PDB entry 4A3K | X-ray diffraction, 3.50 A resolution | chains A and H of the 15 polymer chains in the assembly

== Chain A ==
Name: DNA-directed RNA polymerase II subunit RPB1
From: Saccharomyces cerevisiae
Notes: EC 2.7.7.6
UniProt: P04050 (RPB1_YEAST); residue numbers follow UniProt; this construct covers 1-1732
Amino-acid sequence (1732 residues; row label = number of the first residue in the row):
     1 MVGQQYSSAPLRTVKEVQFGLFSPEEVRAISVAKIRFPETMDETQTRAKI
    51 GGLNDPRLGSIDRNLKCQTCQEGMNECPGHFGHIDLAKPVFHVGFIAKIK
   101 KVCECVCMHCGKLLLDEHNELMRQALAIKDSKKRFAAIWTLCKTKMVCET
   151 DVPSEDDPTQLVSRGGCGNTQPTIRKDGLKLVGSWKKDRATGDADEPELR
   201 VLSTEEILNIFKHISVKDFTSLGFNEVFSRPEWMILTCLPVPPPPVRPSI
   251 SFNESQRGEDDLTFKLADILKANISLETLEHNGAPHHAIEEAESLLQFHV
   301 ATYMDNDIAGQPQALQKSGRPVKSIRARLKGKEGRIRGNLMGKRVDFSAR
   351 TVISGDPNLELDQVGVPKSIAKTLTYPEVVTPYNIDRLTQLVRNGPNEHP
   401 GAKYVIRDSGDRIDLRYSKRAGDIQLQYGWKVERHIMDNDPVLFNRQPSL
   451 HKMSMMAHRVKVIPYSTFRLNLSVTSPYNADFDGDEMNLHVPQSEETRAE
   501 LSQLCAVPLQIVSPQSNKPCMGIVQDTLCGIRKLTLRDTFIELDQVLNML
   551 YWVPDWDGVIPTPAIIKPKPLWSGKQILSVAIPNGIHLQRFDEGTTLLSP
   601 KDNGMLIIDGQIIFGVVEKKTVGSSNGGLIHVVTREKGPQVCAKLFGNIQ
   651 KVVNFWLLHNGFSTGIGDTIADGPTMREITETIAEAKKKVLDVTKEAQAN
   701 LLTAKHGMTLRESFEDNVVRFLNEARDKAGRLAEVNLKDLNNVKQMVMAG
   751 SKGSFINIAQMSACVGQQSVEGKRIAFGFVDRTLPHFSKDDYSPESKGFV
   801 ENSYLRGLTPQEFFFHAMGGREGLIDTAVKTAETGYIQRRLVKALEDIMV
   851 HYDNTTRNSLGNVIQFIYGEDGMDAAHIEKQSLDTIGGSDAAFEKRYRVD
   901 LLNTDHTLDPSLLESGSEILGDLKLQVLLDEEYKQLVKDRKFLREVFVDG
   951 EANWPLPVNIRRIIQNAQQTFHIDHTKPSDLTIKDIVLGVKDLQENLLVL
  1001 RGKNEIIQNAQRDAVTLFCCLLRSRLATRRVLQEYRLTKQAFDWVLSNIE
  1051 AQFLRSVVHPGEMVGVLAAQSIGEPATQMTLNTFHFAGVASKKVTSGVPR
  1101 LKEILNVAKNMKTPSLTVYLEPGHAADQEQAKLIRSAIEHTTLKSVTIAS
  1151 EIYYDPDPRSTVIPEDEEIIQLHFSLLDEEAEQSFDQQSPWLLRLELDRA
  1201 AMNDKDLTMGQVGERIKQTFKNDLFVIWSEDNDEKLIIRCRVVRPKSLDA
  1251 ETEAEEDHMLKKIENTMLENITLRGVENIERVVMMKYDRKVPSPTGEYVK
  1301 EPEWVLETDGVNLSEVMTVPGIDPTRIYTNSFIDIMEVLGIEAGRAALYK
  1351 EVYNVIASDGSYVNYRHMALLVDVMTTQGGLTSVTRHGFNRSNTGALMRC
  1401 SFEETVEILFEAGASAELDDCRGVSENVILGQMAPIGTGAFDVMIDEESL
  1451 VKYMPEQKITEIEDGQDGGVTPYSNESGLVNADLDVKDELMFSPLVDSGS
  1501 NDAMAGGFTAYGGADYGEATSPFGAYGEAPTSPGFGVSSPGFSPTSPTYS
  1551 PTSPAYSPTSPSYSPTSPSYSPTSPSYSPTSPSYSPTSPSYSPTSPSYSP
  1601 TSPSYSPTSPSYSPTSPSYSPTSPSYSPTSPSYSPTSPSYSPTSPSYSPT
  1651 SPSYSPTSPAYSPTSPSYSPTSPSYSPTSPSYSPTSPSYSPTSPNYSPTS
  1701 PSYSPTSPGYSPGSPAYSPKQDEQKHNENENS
Not modelled in the structure: 1-2, 1081-1091, 1177-1186, 1244-1253, 1456-1732
UniProt features mapped onto this chain:
  - region: Pro248 to Asp260 (Lid loop), Asn306 to Lys323 (Rudder loop), Pro810 to Glu822 (Bridging helix)
  - binding site (Zn(2+)): Cys67, Cys70, Cys77, His80, Cys107, Cys110, Cys148, Cys167
  - binding site (Mg(2+)): Asp481, Asp483, Asp485
  - modified residue: Thr1471 (Phosphothreonine)
  - cross-link (Glycyl lysine isopeptide (Lys-Gly)): Lys695 (interchain with G-Cter in ubiquitin), Lys1246 (interchain with G-Cter in ubiquitin), Lys1350 (interchain with G-Cter in ubiquitin)
Bound ions: Zn2+ site 1: Cys67, Cys70, Cys77, His80; Zn2+ site 2: Cys107, Cys110, Cys148, Cys167; Mg2+: Asp481, Asp483, Asp485 (shared with 1 residue of chain P)
From the paper describing this entry:
  - mutagenesis - Q1078N, Q1078S: abolished growth (citing earlier work)

== Chain H ==
Name: DNA-directed RNA polymerases I, II, and III subunit rpabc 3
From: Saccharomyces cerevisiae
UniProt: P20436 (RPAB3_YEAST); residue numbers follow UniProt; this construct covers 1-146
Amino-acid sequence (146 residues; row label = number of the first residue in the row):
     1 MSNTLFDDIFQVSEVDPGRYNKVCRIEAASTTQDQCKLTLDINVELFPVA
    51 AQDSLTVTIASSLNLEDTPANDSSATRSWRPPQAGDRSLADDYDYVMYGT
   101 AYKFEEVSKDLIAVYYSFGGLLMRLEGNYRNLNNLKQENAYLLIRR
Not modelled in the structure: 1, 64-75
UniProt features mapped onto this chain:
  - region: Asp16 to Thr39 (Non-specific ssDNA binding)
  - modified residue: Ser2 (N-acetylserine), Thr68 (Phosphothreonine)

== Chain A / chain H interface ==
Residue-residue contacts - 69 pairs, chain A then chain H:
  Arg537(A) with Tyr20(H); Val23(H); Arg25(H); Asp41(H), salt bridge; Gly120(H), hydrogen bond (side chain-backbone); Leu121(H); Leu122(H)
  Asp538(A) with Tyr20(H); Asn21(H), hydrogen bond (side chain-backbone); Lys22(H), hydrogen bond (side chain-backbone); Val23(H)
  Phe540(A) with Val23(H), hydrophobic; Asn43(H); Leu121(H), hydrophobic
  Leu543(A) with Trp79(H), hydrophobic
  Val559(A) with Ser78(H)
  Ile560(A) with Ser78(H), hydrogen bond (backbone-side chain); Trp79(H), hydrogen bond (backbone-backbone)
  Thr562(A) with Trp79(H); Tyr98(H)
  Pro563(A) with Trp79(H); Tyr98(H)
  Ala564(A) with Met97(H); Tyr98(H), hydrogen bond (backbone-backbone); Phe118(H); Gly119(H)
  Ile565(A) with Val96(H)
  Ile566(A) with Val96(H), hydrogen bond (backbone-backbone); Met97(H); Tyr98(H), hydrophobic; Tyr141(H), hydrophobic
  Lys567(A) with Ala84(H); Tyr95(H); Val96(H), hydrogen bond (backbone-backbone)
  Pro568(A) with Leu46(H); Asp94(H); Tyr95(H)
  Lys569(A) with Leu46(H)
  Pro570(A) with Trp79(H), hydrophobic
  Leu571(A) with Leu46(H), hydrophobic
  Trp572(A) with Trp79(H), hydrophobic
  Ser573(A) with Gly119(H), hydrogen bond (side chain-backbone)
  Lys575(A) with Gly119(H); Gly120(H)
  Leu597(A) with Tyr102(H), hydrogen bond (backbone-side chain); Lys103(H); Tyr115(H)
  Leu598(A) with Arg25(H), hydrogen bond (backbone-side chain); Thr39(H); Tyr115(H), hydrophobic; Leu122(H), hydrophobic; Arg124(H)
  Ser599(A) with Arg25(H), hydrogen bond (backbone-side chain); Leu122(H)
  Pro600(A) with Arg25(H)
  Asp602(A) with Tyr20(H), hydrogen bond
  Leu606(A) with Tyr102(H), hydrophobic
  Ile608(A) with Tyr102(H), hydrophobic
  Ile613(A) with Tyr102(H), hydrophobic; Ser117(H), hydrogen bond (backbone-side chain); Gly120(H); Leu122(H)
  Phe614(A) with Leu122(H), hydrophobic
  Leu737(A) with Arg19(H)
  Lys738(A) with Arg19(H)
  Asp739(A) with Arg19(H), salt bridge
  Lys744(A) with Arg19(H)
  Asp974(A) with Lys136(H), salt bridge
  His975(A) with Lys136(H)
Also at the interface, not in a pair above, chain A (40 interface residues in all): Leu536, Gly558, Pro561, Lys601, Ile973, Thr976
Also at the interface, not in a pair above, chain H (31 interface residues in all): Arg77

== Overview ==
40 residues of chain A and 31 residues of chain H are in contact, with 14 hydrogen bonds and 3 salt bridges.
Among the polar pairs are Arg537(A)-Asp41(H), Asp739(A)-Arg19(H) and Asp974(A)-Lys136(H). From UniProt: 8
Zn2+-binding residues and 3 Mg2+-binding residues on chain A. The paper reports that Q1078N and Q1078S of
chain A abolish growth.
Chain A is DNA-directed RNA polymerase II subunit RPB1 and chain H is DNA-directed RNA polymerases I, II, and
III subunit rpabc 3, both from Saccharomyces cerevisiae; the structure, RNA Polymerase II initial transcribing
complex with a 7nt DNA-RNA hybrid, was determined by X-ray diffraction together with 4A3B, 4A3C, 4A3D, 4A3E,
4A3F, 4A3G and 4 further entries from the same study.
